7KTQ - chains B and J of the 10 polymer chains in the assembly; structure by electron microscopy, 3.30 A resolution.

# Chain B
Name: Histone H4
From: Xenopus laevis
UniProt: P62799 (H4_XENLA); residues 24-102 here correspond to UniProt positions 25-103 (UniProt number = residue number + 1)
Sequence (79 residues; row label = number of the first residue in the row):
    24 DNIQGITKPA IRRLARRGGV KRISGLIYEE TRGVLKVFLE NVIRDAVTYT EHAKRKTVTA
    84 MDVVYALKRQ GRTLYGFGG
Curated features (UniProtKB/Swiss-Prot):
  - modified residue: Lys-31 (N6-(2-hydroxyisobutyryl)lysine), Lys-44 (N6-(2-hydroxyisobutyryl)lysine), Ser-47 (Phosphoserine), Tyr-51 (Phosphotyrosine), Lys-59 (N6-(2-hydroxyisobutyryl)lysine), Lys-77 (N6-(2-hydroxyisobutyryl)lysine), Lys-79 (N6-(2-hydroxyisobutyryl)lysine), Tyr-88 (Phosphotyrosine), Lys-91 (N6-(2-hydroxyisobutyryl)lysine)
  - cross-link (Glycyl lysine isopeptide (Lys-Gly)): Lys-31 (interchain with G-Cter in UFM1), Lys-91 (interchain with G-Cter in ubiquitin)

# Chain J
Molecule: 601 DNA
From: Homo sapiens
Sequence (167 nucleotides; numbered 1 to 167; the number before each row is that of its first residue):
     1 TACCCGGGAT ATCGGATGTA TATATCTGAC ACGTGCCTGG AGACTAGGGA GTAATCCCCT
    61 TGGCGGTTAA AACGCGGGGG ACAGCGCGTA CGTGCGTTTA AGCGGTGCTA GAGCTGTCTA
   121 CGACCAATTG AGCGGCCTCG GCACCGGGAT TCTCGATATC CCGGGTA

# Chain B / chain J interface
Contacting residue pairs (9):
  Arg-35(B) / DG92(J)  salt bridge to the phosphate
  Arg-45(B) / DG92(J)  phosphate contact
  Ile-46(B) / DC91(J)  sugar contact
  Ile-46(B) / DG92(J)  hydrogen bond to the phosphate
  Ser-47(B) / DC91(J)  sugar contact
  Gly-48(B) / DC91(J)  hydrogen bond to the phosphate
  Arg-78(B) / DA112(J)  phosphate contact
  Lys-79(B) / DA112(J)  hydrogen bond to the phosphate
  Thr-80(B) / DA112(J)  hydrogen bond to the phosphate
Other interface residues (no listed pair), chain B (9 interface residues in all): Lys-44
Other interface residues (no listed pair), chain J (6 interface residues in all): DT93, DG111, DG113

# Overview
9 residues of chain B and 6 residues of chain J are in contact, with 4 hydrogen bonds and 1 salt bridge. Among
the polar pairs are Ile-46(B)/DG92(J), Gly-48(B)/DC91(J) and Lys-79(B)/DA112(J).
Chain B is Histone H4 (Xenopus laevis) and chain J is 601 DNA (Homo sapiens); the structure, Nucleosome from a
dimeric PRC2 bound to a nucleosome, was determined by electron microscopy (same publication as 7KSO, 7KSR and
7KTP).
